Entry 8TVP (electron microscopy, 3.70 A resolution); this record covers chains B and C of the 16 polymer chains in the assembly.

# Chain B
Protein: DNA-directed RNA polymerase subunit beta
From: Saccharomyces cerevisiae
Notes: EC 2.7.7.6
UniProt: A0A6A5Q4H2 (A0A6A5Q4H2_YEASX); residue numbers follow UniProt; this construct covers 1-1224
Amino-acid sequence (1224 residues; row label = number of the first residue in the row):
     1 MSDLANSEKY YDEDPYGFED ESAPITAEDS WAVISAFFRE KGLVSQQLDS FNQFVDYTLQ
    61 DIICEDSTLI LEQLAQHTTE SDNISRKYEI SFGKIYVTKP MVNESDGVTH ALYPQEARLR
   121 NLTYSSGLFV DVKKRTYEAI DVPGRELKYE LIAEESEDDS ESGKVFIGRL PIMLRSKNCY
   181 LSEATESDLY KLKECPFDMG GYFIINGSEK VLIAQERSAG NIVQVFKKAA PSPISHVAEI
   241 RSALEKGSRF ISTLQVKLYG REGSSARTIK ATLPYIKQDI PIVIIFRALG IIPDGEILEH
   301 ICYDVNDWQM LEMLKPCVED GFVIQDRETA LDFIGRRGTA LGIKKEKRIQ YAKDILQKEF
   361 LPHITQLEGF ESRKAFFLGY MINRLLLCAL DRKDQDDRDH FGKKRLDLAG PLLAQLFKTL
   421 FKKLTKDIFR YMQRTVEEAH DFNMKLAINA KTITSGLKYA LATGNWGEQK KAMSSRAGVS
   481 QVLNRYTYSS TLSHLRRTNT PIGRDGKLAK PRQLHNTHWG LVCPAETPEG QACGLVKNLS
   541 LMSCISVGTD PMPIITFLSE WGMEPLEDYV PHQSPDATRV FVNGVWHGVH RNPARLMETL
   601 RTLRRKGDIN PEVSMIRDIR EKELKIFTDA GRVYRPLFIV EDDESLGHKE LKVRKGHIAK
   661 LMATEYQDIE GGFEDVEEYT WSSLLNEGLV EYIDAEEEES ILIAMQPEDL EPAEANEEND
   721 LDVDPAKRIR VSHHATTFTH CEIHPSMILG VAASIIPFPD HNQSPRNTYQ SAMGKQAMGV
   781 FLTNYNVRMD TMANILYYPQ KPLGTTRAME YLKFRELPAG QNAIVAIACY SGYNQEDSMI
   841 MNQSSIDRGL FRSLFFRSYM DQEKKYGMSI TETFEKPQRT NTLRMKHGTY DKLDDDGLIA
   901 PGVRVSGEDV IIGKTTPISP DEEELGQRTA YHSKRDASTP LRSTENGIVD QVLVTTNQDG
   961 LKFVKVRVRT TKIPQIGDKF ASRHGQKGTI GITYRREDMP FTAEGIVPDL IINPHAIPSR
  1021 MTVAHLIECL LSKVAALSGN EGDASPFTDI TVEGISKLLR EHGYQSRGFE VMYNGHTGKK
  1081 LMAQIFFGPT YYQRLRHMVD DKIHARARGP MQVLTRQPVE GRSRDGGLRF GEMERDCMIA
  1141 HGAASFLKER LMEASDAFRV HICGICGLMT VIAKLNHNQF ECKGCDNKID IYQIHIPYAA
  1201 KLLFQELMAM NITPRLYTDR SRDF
Unresolved in the structure: 1-19, 73-86, 140-161, 244-251, 340-346, 436-441, 468-475, 503-513, 673-676, 717-735, 880-944
Metal / ion sites: Zn2+: C1163, C1166, C1182, C1185

# Chain C
Protein: DNA-directed RNA polymerase II subunit RPB3
From: Saccharomyces cerevisiae
UniProt: A0A6A5Q0Z3 (A0A6A5Q0Z3_YEASX); residue numbers follow UniProt; this construct covers 1-318
Amino-acid sequence (318 residues; row label = number of the first residue in the row):
     1 MSEEGPQVKI REASKDNVDF ILSNVDLAMA NSLRRVMIAE IPTLAIDSVE VETNTTVLAD
    61 EFIAHRLGLI PLQSMDIEQL EYSRDCFCED HCDKCSVVLT LQAFGESEST TNVYSKDLVI
   121 VSNLMGRNIG HPIIQDKEGN GVLICKLRKG QELKLTCVAK KGIAKEHAKW GPAAAIEFEY
   181 DPWNKLKHTD YWYEQDSAKE WPQSKNCEYE DPPNEGDPFD YKAQADTFYM NVESVGSIPV
   241 DQVVVRGIDT LQKKVASILL ALTQMDQDKV NFASGDNNTA SNMLGSNEDV MMTGAEQDPY
   301 SNASQMGNTG SGGYDNAW
Unresolved in the structure: 1-2, 269-318
Metal / ion sites: Zn2+: C86, C88, C92, C95

# How chain B and chain C interact
Contacting residue pairs (71; chain B residue first):
  N786(B) with V57(C), hydrogen bond (side chain-backbone)
  Y797(B) with F62(C); H65(C)
  Y798(B) with F62(C), hydrophobic; H65(C); R66(C)
  S844(B) with A168(C)
  D847(B) with H167(C), salt bridge; A168(C), hydrogen bond (side chain-backbone)
  R848(B) with H65(C); L69(C)
  G849(B) with H65(C)
  R852(B) with H65(C), hydrogen bond
  I948(B) with E61(C)
  R969(B) with A59(C); D60(C), salt bridge; E61(C), salt bridge
  T971(B) with E61(C)
  R995(B) with A164(C), hydrogen bond (side chain-backbone); K165(C)
  R996(B) with A173(C), hydrogen bond (side chain-backbone); A174(C), hydrogen bond (side chain-backbone)
  E997(B) with R34(C); R35(C); I38(C); A39(C)
  D998(B) with R35(C), salt bridge
  F1001(B) with R34(C); F178(C), hydrophobic
  A1003(B) with E177(C); F178(C), hydrogen bond (backbone-backbone)
  G1005(B) with I176(C)
  R1060(B) with P202(C)
  Q1065(B) with W192(C); E200(C); W201(C)
  R1067(B) with W192(C); E194(C), salt bridge
  F1069(B) with W192(C), hydrophobic; W201(C)
  V1071(B) with W201(C), hydrophobic
  Y1073(B) with F178(C); E179(C)
  G1075(B) with N31(C), hydrogen bond (backbone-side chain); R34(C), hydrogen bond (backbone-side chain); R35(C), hydrogen bond (backbone-side chain)
  H1076(B) with N31(C), hydrogen bond (backbone-side chain); R35(C)
  T1077(B) with L27(C); N31(C), hydrogen bond (backbone-side chain)
  G1078(B) with L27(C); N31(C), hydrogen bond (backbone-side chain); Y180(C)
  K1079(B) with L27(C); Y180(C); H188(C)
  K1080(B) with Y180(C), hydrogen bond (backbone-side chain); D181(C), hydrogen bond (side chain-backbone); H188(C); T189(C)
  L1081(B) with H188(C); T189(C), hydrogen bond (backbone-side chain)
  M1082(B) with K187(C); H188(C); T189(C); D190(C), hydrogen bond (backbone-backbone)
  Q1084(B) with T189(C); D190(C), hydrogen bond (side chain-backbone); Y191(C); W192(C), hydrogen bond (side chain-backbone); W201(C)
Also at the interface, not in a pair above, chain B (39 interface residues in all): Y785, G1063, Y1064, S1066, E1070, N1074
Also at the interface, not in a pair above, chain C (39 interface residues in all): E166, A175, K199

# In short
The chain B/chain C interface involves 39 residues from each chain, with 19 hydrogen bonds and 5 salt bridges.
Polar contacts include D847(B)-H167(C), R969(B)-D60(C) and R969(B)-E61(C). C1163(B), C1166(B), C1182(B) and
C1185(B) form the Zn2+ site.
Chain B is DNA-directed RNA polymerase subunit beta and chain C is DNA-directed RNA polymerase II subunit
RPB3, both from Saccharomyces cerevisiae; the structure, Cryo-EM structure of CPD-stalled Pol II in complex
with Rad26 (open state), was determined by electron microscopy (same publication as 8TUG, 8TVQ, 8TVS, 8TVV,
8TVW, 8TVX and 8TVY).
